7QRF - chains A and D of the 3 polymer chains in the assembly; structure by X-ray diffraction, 2.28 A resolution.

[Chain A]
Protein: Envelope protein E
From: Tick-borne encephalitis virus (WESTERN SUBTYPE)
UniProtKB: P14336 (POLG_TBEVW); residues 1-400 here correspond to UniProt positions 281-680 (UniProt number = residue number + 280)
Sequence (443 residues; each row starts with the number of its first residue; numbers below 1 keep their minus sign (Gly-3 is residue -3)):
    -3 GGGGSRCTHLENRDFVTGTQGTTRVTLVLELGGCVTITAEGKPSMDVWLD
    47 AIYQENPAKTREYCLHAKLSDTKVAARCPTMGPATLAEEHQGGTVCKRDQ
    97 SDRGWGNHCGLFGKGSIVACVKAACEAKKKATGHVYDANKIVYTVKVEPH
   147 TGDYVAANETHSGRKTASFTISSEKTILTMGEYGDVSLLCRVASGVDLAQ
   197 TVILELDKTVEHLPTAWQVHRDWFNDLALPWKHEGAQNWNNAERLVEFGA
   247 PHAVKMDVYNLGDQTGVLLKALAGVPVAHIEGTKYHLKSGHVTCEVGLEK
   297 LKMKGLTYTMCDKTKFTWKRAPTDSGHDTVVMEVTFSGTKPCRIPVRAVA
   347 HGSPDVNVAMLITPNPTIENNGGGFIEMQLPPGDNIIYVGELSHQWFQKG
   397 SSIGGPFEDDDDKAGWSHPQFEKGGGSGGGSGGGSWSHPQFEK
Unresolved in the structure: -3, 14-16, 150-158, 190-191, 368-369, 396-439
Cystine bridges: Cys3-Cys30, Cys60-Cys121, Cys74-Cys105, Cys92-Cys116, Cys186-Cys290, Cys307-Cys338
Sequence notes: expression tag (-3 to 0, 401-439)
UniProt features mapped onto this chain:
  - region: Asp98 to Gly111 (Fusion peptide)
  - glycosylation: Asn154 (N-linked (GlcNAc...) asparagine)

[Chain D]
Protein: Genome polyprotein
From: Tick-borne encephalitis virus (WESTERN SUBTYPE)
UniProtKB: P14336 (POLG_TBEVW); aligned to UniProt positions 117-244 over residues 1-128 (the alignment contains insertions or deletions, so no single offset holds)
Sequence (138 residues; each row starts with the number of its first residue):
     1 ATVRKERDGSTVIRAEGKDAATQVRVENGTCVILATDMGSWCDDSLSYEC
    51 VTIDQGEEPVDVDCFCRNVDGVYLEYGRCGKQEGSRTRSVLIPSHAQGEL
   101 TGRGHKWLEGDSLRTHLTRVEGWVWKNKGGGGENLYFQ
Unresolved in the structure: 81-138
Cystine bridges: Cys31-Cys66, Cys42-Cys79, Cys50-Cys64
Sequence notes: expression tag (129-138)
UniProt features mapped onto this chain:
  - site: Ala1, Thr2 (Cleavage)
  - glycosylation: Asn28 (N-linked (GlcNAc...) asparagine)

[Chain A / chain D interface]
Contacting residue pairs (29; chain A residue first):
  Ser66(A) - Asp43(D)
  Asp67(A) - Asp43(D)  hydrogen bond (backbone-backbone)
  Asp67(A) - Ser45(D)
  Thr68(A) - Ser45(D)  hydrogen bond (backbone-backbone)
  Thr68(A) - Leu46(D)
  Thr68(A) - Ser47(D)  hydrogen bond (backbone-backbone)
  Lys69(A) - Ser47(D)
  Val70(A) - Ser47(D)  hydrogen bond (backbone-backbone)
  Val70(A) - Tyr48(D)
  Trp101(A) - Glu57(D)
  Gly102(A) - Ile53(D)
  Gly102(A) - Glu58(D)
  Gly102(A) - Pro59(D)
  Gly102(A) - Val60(D)  hydrogen bond (backbone-backbone)
  Asn103(A) - Val51(D)
  Asn103(A) - Val60(D)  hydrogen bond (side chain-backbone)
  His104(A) - Val51(D)
  His104(A) - Thr52(D)
  His104(A) - Asp54(D)  salt bridge
  His248(A) - Asp61(D)  salt bridge
  Ala249(A) - Asp61(D)  hydrogen bond (backbone-side chain)
  Val250(A) - Tyr48(D)
  Val250(A) - Glu49(D)
  Lys251(A) - Asp37(D)  salt bridge
  Lys251(A) - Leu46(D)
  Lys251(A) - Tyr48(D)
  Lys251(A) - Asp63(D)  salt bridge
  Lys251(A) - Tyr76(D)  hydrogen bond
  Asp253(A) - Arg78(D)  salt bridge
Other interface residues (no listed pair), chain A (17 interface residues in all): Leu65, Arg99, Met252
Other interface residues (no listed pair), chain D (22 interface residues in all): Asp44, Val62, Asp70

[In short]
17 residues of chain A and 22 residues of chain D are in contact; the contacts include 8 hydrogen bonds and 5
salt bridges. Polar contacts include His104(A)-Asp54(D), His248(A)-Asp61(D) and Lys251(A)-Asp37(D).
Here chain A is Envelope protein E and chain D is Genome polyprotein, both from Tick-borne encephalitis virus
(WESTERN SUBTYPE). Entry 7QRF (Structure of the dimeric complex between precursor membrane ectodomain (prM)
and envelope protein ectodomain (E) from ...) was determined by X-ray diffraction (same publication as 7QRE
and 7QRG).
